Entry 9IU0 (electron microscopy, 5.18 A resolution (low resolution: residue-level contacts below are approximate; hydrogen-bond / salt-bridge calls are withheld)); this record covers chains V and Z of the 16 polymer chains in the assembly.

Chain V:
Name: ATP synthase subunit b
Source organism: Chloroflexus aurantiacus J-10-fl
UniProtKB: A9WGS8 (ATPF_CHLAA); residue numbers follow UniProt; this construct covers 1-164
Chain sequence (164 residues; each row starts with the number of its first residue):
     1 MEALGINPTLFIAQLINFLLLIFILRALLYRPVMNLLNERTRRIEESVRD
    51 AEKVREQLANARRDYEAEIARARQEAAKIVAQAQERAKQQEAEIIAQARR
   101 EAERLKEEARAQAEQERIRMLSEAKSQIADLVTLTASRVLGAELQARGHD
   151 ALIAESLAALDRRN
Unresolved in the structure: 1-6, 159-164

Chain Z:
Name: ATP synthase subunit a
Source organism: Chloroflexus aurantiacus J-10-fl
UniProtKB: A9WGT0 (A9WGT0_CHLAA); numbering as in UniProt (aligned over 1-312)
Chain sequence (312 residues; each row starts with the number of its first residue):
     1 MSTRTRNILIIVGALIISIASRFFLYTGPPHVEVAAEVIFDGIPGFPITN
    51 SFVVAIIIDIFVIALAVAATRNLQMVPRGLQNVMEFILESLYNLFRNINA
   101 KYVATAFPLVATIFLFVLFGNWFGLLPGVGSIGVCHEKKEEHAVVDERLA
   151 LAAPAAPLSSVAAAEGEEIHDTCAAQGKKLVPLFRAPAADLNFTFAIAVI
   201 SFVFIEYWGFRALGPGYLKKFFNTNGIMSFVGIIEFISELVKPFALAFRL
   251 FGNIFAGEVLLVVMAFLVPLLLPLPFYGFEVFVGFIQALIFALLTYAFLN
   301 IAVTGHDEEHAH
Unresolved in the structure: 1-22, 136-172, 305-312

Interface between chain V and chain Z:
Pairs across the interface (5):
  Phe11(V) - Asn192(Z)
  Phe11(V) - Ala196(Z)
  Leu15(V) - Ala196(Z)
  Ile22(V) - Thr112(Z)
  Arg26(V) - Pro108(Z)
Interface residues without a listed pair, chain V (5 interface residues in all): Leu29
Interface residues without a listed pair, chain Z (5 interface residues in all): Ala66

Summary:
Chain V and chain Z each contribute 5 residues to their interface.
Chain V is ATP synthase subunit b and chain Z is ATP synthase subunit a, both from Chloroflexus aurantiacus
J-10-fl; the structure, Chloroflexus aurantiacus ADP-bound ATP synthase, state 3, focused refinement of FO and
peripheral stalk, was determined by electron microscopy, deposited together with 9ITJ, 9ITK, 9ITL, 9ITM, 9ITN,
9ITO and 11 further entries.
